8FS6 - chains D and G of the 11 polymer chains in the assembly; structure by electron microscopy, 2.90 A resolution.

== Chain D ==
Protein: Replication factor C subunit 2
Source organism: Saccharomyces cerevisiae
Reference sequence: P40348 (RFC2_YEAST); residues 1-353 here = UniProt positions 1-353
Amino-acid sequence (353 residues; each row starts with the number of its first residue):
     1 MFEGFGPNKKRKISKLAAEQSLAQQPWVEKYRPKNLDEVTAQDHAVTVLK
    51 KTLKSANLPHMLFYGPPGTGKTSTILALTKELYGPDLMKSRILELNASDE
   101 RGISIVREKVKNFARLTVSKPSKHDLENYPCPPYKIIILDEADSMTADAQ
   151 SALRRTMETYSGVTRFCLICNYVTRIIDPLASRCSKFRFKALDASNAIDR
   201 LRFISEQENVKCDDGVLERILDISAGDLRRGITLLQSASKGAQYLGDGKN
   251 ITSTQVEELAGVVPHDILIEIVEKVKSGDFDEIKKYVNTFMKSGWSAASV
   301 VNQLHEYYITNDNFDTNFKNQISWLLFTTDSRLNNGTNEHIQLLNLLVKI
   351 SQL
Unresolved in the structure: 1-23
Bound ions: Mg2+: T72 (together with ATP-gamma-S)
Ligand contacts:
  - ATP-gamma-S (AGS; phosphothiophosphoric acid-adenylate ester), molecule 1: V28, E29, Y31, R32, P33, E38, V39, T40, Q42, P67, G68, T69, G70, K71, T72, S73, N171, L192, R200, L228, R229, I232
  - ATP-gamma-S (AGS), molecule 2: R154, E158, P179, R183

== Chain G ==
Protein: DNA damage checkpoint control protein RAD17
Source organism: Saccharomyces cerevisiae
Reference sequence: A0A8H4BW58 (A0A8H4BW58_YEASX); numbering as in UniProt (aligned over 1-401)
Amino-acid sequence (401 residues; each row starts with the number of its first residue):
     1 MRINSELANKFSASTVHLEHITTALSCLTPFGSKDDVLIFIDADGLSFVR
    51 ENNHVIKIQLLLSRELFMSYSYRNETEDHMKLCVKINHILDSVSVMNRNS
   101 DDIVECTLSYDGHGSPFVLIFEDSFISERVEYSTYLIKDFDTNGLELDRE
   151 RISFEAIIKGEALHSALKDLKEIGCKECYVYAKTEANDENVFALISKSQL
   201 GFSKIKLPSNRSILEKLQVFDGDSTTVIDGFAVIGFFDFTSFDKIRKSTK
   251 IASKVLFRMDVHGVLSVNILSQTDDVIITDTTRPSNNRPGSIRQLQLPKD
   301 YPGIVIEVCMLEKESIDEAAQTEIELLMETNELGNRNSFKKSTIRKRYGT
   351 DKGNETSNDNLLQLNGKKIKLPSEEENNKNRESEDEENHCKYPTKDIPIF
   401 F
Unresolved in the structure: 1-8, 273-296, 331-401

== Interface between chain D and chain G ==
Residue-residue contacts - 19 pairs, chain D then chain G:
  K111(D) - K138(G)
  N112(D) - K85(G)
  N112(D) - Y135(G)
  R115(D) - C83(G)
  R115(D) - Y135(G)
  R115(D) - L136(G)  hydrogen bond (backbone-backbone)
  R115(D) - K138(G)
  L116(D) - S133(G)
  L116(D) - T134(G)
  L116(D) - Y135(G)
  T117(D) - H113(G)
  T117(D) - T134(G)  hydrogen bond (side chain-backbone)
  V118(D) - G114(G)
  K120(D) - D111(G)  salt bridge
  K120(D) - H113(G)
  K120(D) - S115(G)  hydrogen bond
  Y160(D) - L136(G)  hydrophobic
  Y160(D) - K138(G)
  V163(D) - L136(G)  hydrophobic
Also at the interface, not in a pair above, chain D (10 interface residues in all): S119

== Overview ==
Chain D and chain G form an interface of 10 and 11 residues respectively; the contacts include 3 hydrogen
bonds and 1 salt bridge. Polar contacts include K120(D)-D111(G), T117(D)-T134(G) and K120(D)-S115(G). Chain D
binds ATP-gamma-S.
Here chain D is Replication factor C subunit 2 and chain G is DNA damage checkpoint control protein RAD17,
both from Saccharomyces cerevisiae. Entry 8FS6 (Structure of S. cerevisiae Rad24-RFC loading the 9-1-1 clamp
onto a 10-nt gapped DNA in step ...) was determined by electron microscopy, deposited together with 8FS3,
8FS4, 8FS5, 8FS7 and 8FS8.
